Entry 8IEQ (electron microscopy, 2.73 A resolution); this record covers chains C and D of the 4 polymer chains in the assembly.

Chain C (and D):
Name: Probable G-protein coupled receptor 156
Organism: Homo sapiens
Notes: chain D of this document is another copy of the same molecule, construct and numbering; everything in this record applies to it too
UniProt: Q8NFN8 (GP156_HUMAN); numbering as in UniProt (aligned over 1-557)
Amino-acid sequence (598 residues; numbered 1 to 598; the number before each row is that of its first residue):
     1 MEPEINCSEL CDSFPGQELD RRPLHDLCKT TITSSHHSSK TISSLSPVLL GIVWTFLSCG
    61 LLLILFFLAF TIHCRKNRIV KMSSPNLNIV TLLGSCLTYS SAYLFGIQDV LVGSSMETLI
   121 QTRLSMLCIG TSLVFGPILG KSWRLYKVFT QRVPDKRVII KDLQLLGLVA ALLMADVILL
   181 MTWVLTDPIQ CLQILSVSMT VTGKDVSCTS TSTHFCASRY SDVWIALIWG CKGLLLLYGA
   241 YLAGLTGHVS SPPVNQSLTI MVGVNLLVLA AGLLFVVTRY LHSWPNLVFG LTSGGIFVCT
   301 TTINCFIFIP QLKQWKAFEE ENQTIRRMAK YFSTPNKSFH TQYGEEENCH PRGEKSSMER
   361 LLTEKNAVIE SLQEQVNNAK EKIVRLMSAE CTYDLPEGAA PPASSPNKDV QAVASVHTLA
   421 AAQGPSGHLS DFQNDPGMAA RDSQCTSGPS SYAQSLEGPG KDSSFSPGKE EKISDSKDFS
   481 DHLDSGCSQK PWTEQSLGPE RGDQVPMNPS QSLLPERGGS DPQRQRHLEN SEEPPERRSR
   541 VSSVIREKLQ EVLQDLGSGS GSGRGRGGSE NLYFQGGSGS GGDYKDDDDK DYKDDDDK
Disordered / not traced: 1-43, 111-114, 153-159, 333-598 (chain D: 1-43, 113-114, 153-160, 333-598)
Differences from the reference sequence: expression tag (558-598)
Disulfides: C191-C216
Small-molecule neighbours: A1LYA ([(2R)-3-[(E)-hexadec-9-enoyl]oxy-2-octadecanoyloxy-propyl] 2-(trimethylazaniumyl)ethyl phosphate): T98, L124, L127, C128, T131, F135, W183, I189, F215, C216, A217, S218, S221, I225, I228, W229, K232, G233, L236, L267, V268, A270, A271, L274, F275, T278, R279, T292, I296, C299, T300, I303
UniProt features mapped onto this chain:
  - glycosylation: N6 (N-linked (GlcNAc...) asparagine)

Interface between chain C and chain D:
Pairs across the interface (63; chain C residue first):
  Y146(C) with H248(D), hydrogen bond
  L192(C) with T200(D); T202(D)
  Q193(C) with M199(D); V201(D), hydrogen bond (backbone-backbone)
  I194(C) with T200(D)
  L195(C) with S198(D); M199(D), hydrogen bond (backbone-backbone)
  S196(C) with V197(D); S198(D)
  V197(C) with S196(D); V197(D), hydrogen bond (backbone-backbone)
  S198(C) with L195(D); S196(D)
  M199(C) with Q193(D); I194(D); L195(D), hydrogen bond (backbone-backbone)
  T200(C) with Q193(D); I194(D)
  V201(C) with L192(D); Q193(D), hydrogen bond (backbone-backbone)
  T202(C) with C191(D); L192(D)
  Y220(C) with Y280(D)
  S221(C) with Y280(D), hydrogen bond (backbone-side chain)
  D222(C) with V276(D); R279(D), salt bridge; Y280(D), hydrogen bond (backbone-side chain)
  V223(C) with V276(D), hydrophobic; Y280(D)
  A226(C) with V276(D), hydrophobic
  L234(C) with N265(D); V268(D), hydrophobic
  L236(C) with L237(D)
  L237(C) with L236(D); A240(D); V264(D), hydrophobic; V268(D), hydrophobic
  A240(C) with L237(D); Y241(D)
  Y241(C) with A240(D); A243(D); G244(D); M261(D), hydrophobic
  A243(C) with Y241(D)
  G244(C) with Y241(D); G244(D); L245(D)
  L245(C) with G244(D), hydrogen bond (backbone-backbone)
  H248(C) with Y146(D)
  S257(C) with Y241(D)
  M261(C) with Y241(D), hydrophobic
  V268(C) with L234(D), hydrophobic; L237(D), hydrophobic
  V276(C) with D222(D); V223(D), hydrophobic; A226(D), hydrophobic
  R279(C) with D222(D), salt bridge
  Y280(C) with R219(D); Y220(D); S221(D); D222(D), hydrogen bond (side chain-backbone); V223(D), hydrophobic
Also at the interface, not in a pair above, chain C (39 interface residues in all): R219, G247, V264, N265, L269, G272, F275
Also at the interface, not in a pair above, chain D (38 interface residues in all): G230, G247, G272

In short:
39 residues of chain C face 38 of chain D across their interface, with 10 hydrogen bonds and 2 salt bridges.
Among the polar pairs are D222(C)-R279(D), Y146(C)-H248(D) and S221(C)-Y280(D). Bound to chain C: compound
A1LYA.
Chain C and chain D are both Probable G-protein coupled receptor 156 (Homo sapiens); the structure, Cryo-EM
structure of G-protein free GPR156, was determined by electron microscopy (same publication as 8IEB, 8IEC,
8IED, 8IEI and 8IEP).
